4IP7 - chains B and D of the 4 polymer chains in the assembly; structure by X-ray diffraction, 1.80 A resolution.

[Chain B (and D)]
Molecule: Pyruvate kinase isozymes L
Source organism: Homo sapiens
Notes: EC 2.7.1.40; fragment: liver isozyme; chain D of this document is another copy of the same molecule, construct and numbering; everything in this record applies to it too
UniProtKB: P30613 (KPYR_HUMAN); residue numbers follow UniProt; this construct covers 1-543
Chain sequence (543 residues; row label = number of the first residue in the row):
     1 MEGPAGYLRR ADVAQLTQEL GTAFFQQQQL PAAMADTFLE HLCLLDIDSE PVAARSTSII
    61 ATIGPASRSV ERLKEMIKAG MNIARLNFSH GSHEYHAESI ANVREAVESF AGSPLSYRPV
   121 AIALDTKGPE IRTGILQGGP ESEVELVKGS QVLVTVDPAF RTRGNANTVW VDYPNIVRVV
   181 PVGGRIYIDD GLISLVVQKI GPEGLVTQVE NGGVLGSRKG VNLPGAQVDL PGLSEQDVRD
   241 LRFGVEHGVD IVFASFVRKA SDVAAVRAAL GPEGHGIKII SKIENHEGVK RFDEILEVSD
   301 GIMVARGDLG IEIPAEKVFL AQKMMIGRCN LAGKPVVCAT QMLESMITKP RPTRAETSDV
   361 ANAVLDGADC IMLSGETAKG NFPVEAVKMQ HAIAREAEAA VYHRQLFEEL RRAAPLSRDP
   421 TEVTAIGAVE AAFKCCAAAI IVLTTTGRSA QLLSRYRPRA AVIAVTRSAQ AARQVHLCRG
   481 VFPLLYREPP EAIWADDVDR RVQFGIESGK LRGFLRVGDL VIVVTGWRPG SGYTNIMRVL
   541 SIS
Disordered / not traced: 1-24, 136-142, 161-163, 227-230 (chain D: 1-20, 111-112, 136-142, 225-231)
Construct notes: engineered mutation D12 (Ser in P30613)
Bound ions: Na+: N87, D125, T126; Mn2+: E284, D308 (together with citrate anion)
Ligand contacts:
  - 1,6-di-O-phosphono-beta-D-fructofuranose (FBP): L443, T444, T445, T446, G447, R448, S449, W494, R501, T525, G526, W527, R528, P529, G530, S531, G532, Y533, T534
  - citrate anion (FLC): R85, N87, D125, K282, E284, M303, A305, R306, G307, D308, A339, T340, M372, S374
Swiss-Prot annotation at these positions:
  - binding site (ATP): R163
  - natural variant: L73 (L73P: In CNSHA2), I131 (deletion: In CNSHA2), R163 (R163C: In CNSHA2; R163L: In CNSHA2), D293 (D293N: In CNSHA2), L320 (V320L: In CNSHA2; this construct carries the variant), T357 (I357T: In CNSHA2; this construct carries the variant), A392 (A392T: In CNSHA2), A394 (A394D: In CNSHA2; A394V: In CNSHA2), A431 (A431T: In CNSHA2), R479 (R479H: In CNSHA2), A495 (A495T: In CNSHA2; A495V: In CNSHA2), I506 (V506I: this construct carries the variant)
What the authors report for this chain:
  - post-translational modification sites: C436
  - mutagenesis - C436A, C436D, C436H, C436N, C436S, C436T: decreased binding to PEP
  - mutagenesis - C436M: increased binding to PEP
  - mutagenesis - C370A (0.223+/-0.006mM): unchanged binding to PEP

[Chain B / chain D interface]
Residue-residue contacts (104):
  Q29(B) - L320(D)
  T37(B) - E409(D)
  F38(B) - Q405(D)
  F38(B) - E409(D)  hydrogen bond (backbone-side chain)
  L39(B) - G327(D)
  L39(B) - L331(D)  hydrophobic
  L39(B) - E409(D)  hydrogen bond (backbone-side chain)
  L39(B) - L410(D)  hydrophobic
  L42(B) - M324(D)
  C43(B) - M324(D)
  C43(B) - G327(D)
  C43(B) - R328(D)  hydrogen bond (backbone-side chain)
  L45(B) - M324(D)
  D46(B) - K290(D)  salt bridge
  I47(B) - H286(D)
  I47(B) - V289(D)  hydrophobic
  I47(B) - I313(D)  hydrophobic
  I47(B) - K317(D)  hydrogen bond (backbone-side chain)
  I47(B) - A321(D)  hydrophobic
  D48(B) - H286(D)  salt bridge
  D48(B) - K290(D)  salt bridge
  E50(B) - K317(D)  salt bridge
  D190(B) - R354(D)  salt bridge
  G191(B) - R351(D)
  L192(B) - R351(D)
  H286(B) - I47(D)
  H286(B) - D48(D)  salt bridge
  V289(B) - I47(D)  hydrophobic
  K290(B) - D46(D)  salt bridge
  K290(B) - D48(D)  salt bridge
  R306(B) - R354(D)  hydrogen bond (backbone-side chain)
  G307(B) - R354(D)  hydrogen bond (backbone-side chain)
  G310(B) - R354(D)
  I311(B) - R354(D)
  I313(B) - I47(D)  hydrophobic
  A315(B) - R351(D)
  A315(B) - T357(D)
  E316(B) - A392(D)
  E316(B) - I393(D)
  E316(B) - E396(D)
  K317(B) - I47(D)  hydrogen bond (side chain-backbone)
  K317(B) - E50(D)  salt bridge
  K317(B) - E396(D)  salt bridge
  F319(B) - A361(D)  hydrophobic
  F319(B) - E396(D)
  F319(B) - A397(D)
  L320(B) - Q29(D)
  L320(B) - E396(D)
  L320(B) - A400(D)  hydrophobic
  A321(B) - I47(D)
  K323(B) - N362(D)  hydrogen bond
  K323(B) - L365(D)
  M324(B) - L42(D)
  M324(B) - C43(D)
  M324(B) - L45(D)
  G327(B) - L39(D)
  G327(B) - C43(D)
  R328(B) - C43(D)  hydrogen bond (side chain-backbone)
  L331(B) - L39(D)  hydrophobic
  L331(B) - C43(D)  hydrophobic
  T340(B) - R354(D)
  Q341(B) - T353(D)
  Q341(B) - R354(D)  hydrogen bond (side chain-backbone)
  Q341(B) - A355(D)
  M342(B) - A355(D)
  P350(B) - L192(D)
  R351(B) - L192(D)
  R351(B) - A315(D)
  T353(B) - Q341(D)
  R354(B) - D190(D)  salt bridge
  R354(B) - R306(D)  hydrogen bond (side chain-backbone)
  R354(B) - G307(D)  hydrogen bond (side chain-backbone)
  R354(B) - G310(D)
  R354(B) - I311(D)
  R354(B) - T340(D)
  R354(B) - Q341(D)  hydrogen bond (backbone-side chain)
  A355(B) - Q341(D)
  A355(B) - M342(D)
  A355(B) - A355(D)
  A355(B) - E356(D)
  A355(B) - D359(D)
  E356(B) - A355(D)
  T357(B) - A315(D)
  S358(B) - D359(D)  hydrogen bond
  D359(B) - A355(D)
  D359(B) - S358(D)  hydrogen bond
  A361(B) - F319(D)  hydrophobic
  N362(B) - K323(D)  hydrogen bond
  N362(B) - N362(D)
  L365(B) - K323(D)
  A392(B) - E316(D)
  I393(B) - E316(D)
  E396(B) - E316(D)
  E396(B) - K317(D)  salt bridge
  E396(B) - F319(D)
  E396(B) - L320(D)
  A397(B) - F319(D)  hydrophobic
  A400(B) - L320(D)  hydrophobic
  Q405(B) - F38(D)
  Q405(B) - Q405(D)  hydrogen bond
  E409(B) - T37(D)
  E409(B) - F38(D)  hydrogen bond (side chain-backbone)
  E409(B) - L39(D)  hydrogen bond (side chain-backbone)
  L410(B) - L39(D)  hydrophobic
Other interface residues (no listed pair), chain B (60 interface residues in all): E40, S49, P51, E344
Other interface residues (no listed pair), chain D (59 interface residues in all): S49, P51, G191, P350, A413

[Overview]
60 residues of chain B and 59 residues of chain D are in contact; the contacts include 19 hydrogen bonds and
12 salt bridges. Among the polar pairs are D46(B)-K290(D), D48(B)-H286(D) and D48(B)-K290(D). From the paper:
C436A, C436D and C436H of chain B, among others, reduce binding to PEP; a modification site at C436(B); 8
substitutions were tested in all.
Both chains are Pyruvate kinase isozymes L (Homo sapiens). Entry 4IP7 (Structure of the S12D variant of human
liver pyruvate kinase in complex with citrate and FBP) was determined by X-ray diffraction together with 4IMA
from the same study.
